Entry 7I9U (X-ray diffraction, 2.16 A resolution); this record covers chains A and B.

== Chain A ==
Name: Serine protease subunit NS2B
From: Zika virus
UniProtKB: Q32ZE1 (POLG_ZIKV); residues 46-89 here correspond to UniProt positions 1414-1457 (UniProt number = residue number + 1368)
Sequence (46 residues; row label = number of the first residue in the row):
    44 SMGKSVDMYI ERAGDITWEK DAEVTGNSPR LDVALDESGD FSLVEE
Not modelled in the structure: 44-49, 89
Construct notes: expression tag (44-45)
Residues lining bound ligands: A1B9E ((2R)-2-(3-chloro-5-cyclopropylphenyl)-N-(2,2-difluoroethyl)-2-[(2,3-dihydro-1H-isoindol-5-yl)amino]acetamide): Ser81, Gly82, Asp83

== Chain B ==
Name: Serine protease NS3
From: Zika virus
Notes: EC 3.4.21.91, 3.6.1.15, 3.6.4.13
UniProtKB: Q32ZE1 (POLG_ZIKV); residues 11-177 here correspond to UniProt positions 1509-1675 (UniProt number = residue number + 1498)
Sequence (168 residues; each row starts with the number of its first residue):
    10 MKEVKKGETT DGVYRVMTRR LLGSTQVGVG VMQEGVFHTM WHVTKGAALR SGEGRLDPYW
    70 GDVKQDLVSY CGPWKLDAAW DGLSEVQLLA VPPGERAKNI QTLPGIFKTK DGDIGAVALD
   130 YPAGTSGSPI LDKCGRVIGL YGNGVVIKNG SYVSAITQGK REEETPVE
Not modelled in the structure: 10-15, 172-177
Construct notes: initiating methionine (10); conflict Lys107 (Arg1605 in Q32ZE1)
Curated features (UniProtKB/Swiss-Prot):
  - active site (Charge relay system): His51, Asp75, Ser135
Residues lining bound ligands: A1B9E ((2R)-2-(3-chloro-5-cyclopropylphenyl)-N-(2,2-difluoroethyl)-2-[(2,3-dihydro-1H-isoindol-5-yl)amino]acetamide): His51, Asp75, Tyr130, Pro131, Ala132, Ser135, Tyr150, Gly151, Asn152, Gly153, Val154, Val155, Tyr161

== Interface between chain A and chain B ==
Residue-residue contacts (92; chain A residue first):
  Asp50(A) with Thr27(B); Arg28(B)
  Met51(A) with Met26(B); Thr27(B); Val52(B); Thr53(B); Leu58(B), hydrophobic; Arg59(B), hydrogen bond (backbone-backbone)
  Tyr52(A) with Arg24(B); Val25(B); Met26(B), hydrogen bond (backbone-backbone); Arg28(B); Ser33(B), hydrogen bond; Arg59(B)
  Ile53(A) with Tyr23(B), hydrophobic; Arg24(B); Met41(B), hydrophobic; Phe46(B), hydrophobic; Arg59(B), hydrogen bond (backbone-backbone); Ser60(B); Leu65(B), hydrophobic
  Glu54(A) with Tyr23(B); Arg24(B), hydrogen bond (backbone-backbone)
  Arg55(A) with Glu17(B); Thr19(B); Asp20(B), hydrogen bond (side chain-backbone); Gly21(B); Val22(B); Tyr23(B)
  Ala56(A) with Val22(B), hydrogen bond (backbone-backbone); Arg24(B); Val100(B), hydrophobic; Ala106(B)
  Gly57(A) with Gly21(B); Val22(B), hydrogen bond (backbone-backbone)
  Asp58(A) with Leu98(B)
  Ile59(A) with Gly21(B); Val22(B); Val40(B), hydrophobic; Leu98(B), hydrophobic; Leu140(B), hydrophobic; Gly144(B); Val146(B), hydrophobic
  Thr60(A) with Asn108(B), hydrogen bond (backbone-side chain); Leu140(B)
  Trp61(A) with Glu94(B); Val95(B); Gln96(B); Gln110(B); Leu140(B); Asp141(B)
  Glu62(A) with Gln96(B), hydrogen bond (backbone-side chain); Asn108(B)
  Ala65(A) with Gln96(B); Asn108(B)
  Glu66(A) with Ile109(B); Gln110(B), hydrogen bond (backbone-backbone)
  Val67(A) with Glu94(B); Gln110(B)
  Thr68(A) with Ile109(B); Gln110(B), hydrogen bond (backbone-backbone); Thr111(B), hydrogen bond (backbone-side chain); Leu128(B)
  Gly69(A) with Thr111(B)
  Asn70(A) with Leu112(B); Ala127(B)
  Ser71(A) with Leu112(B), hydrogen bond (side chain-backbone); Pro113(B); Gly114(B)
  Pro72(A) with Gly114(B); Ile115(B), hydrogen bond (backbone-backbone); Ala127(B)
  Arg73(A) with Ile115(B)
  Leu74(A) with Ile115(B), hydrogen bond (backbone-backbone); Phe116(B); Lys117(B), hydrogen bond (backbone-backbone); Ile156(B), hydrophobic
  Asp75(A) with Lys117(B)
  Val76(A) with Phe116(B), hydrophobic; Lys117(B), hydrogen bond (backbone-backbone); Thr118(B)
  Leu78(A) with Lys73(B)
  Asp79(A) with Lys73(B)
  Ser81(A) with Val72(B)
  Gly82(A) with Val72(B); Lys73(B); Asn152(B), hydrogen bond (backbone-side chain)
  Phe84(A) with Phe116(B), hydrophobic; Asn152(B); Gly153(B); Ala164(B), hydrophobic
  Leu86(A) with Val154(B), hydrophobic
Also at the interface, not in a pair above, chain A (33 interface residues in all): Glu80, Ser85
Also at the interface, not in a pair above, chain B (59 interface residues in all): Val36, Ala57, Lys107, Ile123, Pro138, Lys142, Val155, Val162

== Overview ==
33 residues of chain A face 59 of chain B across their interface; the contacts include 19 hydrogen bonds.
Among the polar pairs are Tyr52(A)-Ser33(B), Arg55(A)-Asp20(B) and Thr60(A)-Asn108(B). Compound A1B9E is bound
between chain A and chain B.
Here chain A is Serine protease subunit NS2B and chain B is Serine protease NS3, both from Zika virus. Entry
7I9U (Group deposition of ZIKV NS2B-NS3 protease in complex with inhibitors from ASAP Discovery Consortium --
Crystal ...) was determined by X-ray diffraction.
